Entry 5FHS (X-ray diffraction, 2.70 A resolution); this record covers chains T and U of the 28 polymer chains in the assembly.

# Chain T
Protein: Probable proteasome subunit alpha type-7
From: Saccharomyces cerevisiae (strain ATCC 204508 / S288c)
Notes: EC 3.4.25.1
Reference sequence: P21242 (PSA7_YEAST); residues -3 to 284 here correspond to UniProt positions 1-288 (UniProt number = residue number + 4)
Chain sequence (288 residues; numbered -3 to 284; the number before each row is that of its first residue; numbers below 1 keep their minus sign (Met-3 is residue -3)):
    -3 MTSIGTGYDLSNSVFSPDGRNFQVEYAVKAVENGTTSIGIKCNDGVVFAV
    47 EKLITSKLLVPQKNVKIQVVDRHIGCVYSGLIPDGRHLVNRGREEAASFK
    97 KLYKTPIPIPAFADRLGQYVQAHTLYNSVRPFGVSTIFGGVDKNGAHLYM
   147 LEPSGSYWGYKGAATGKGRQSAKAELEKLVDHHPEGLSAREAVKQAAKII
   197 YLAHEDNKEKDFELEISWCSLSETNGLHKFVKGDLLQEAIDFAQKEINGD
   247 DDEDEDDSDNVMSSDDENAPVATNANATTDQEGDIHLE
Not modelled in the structure: -3 to 1, 245-284
UniProt features mapped onto this chain:
  - modified residue: Thr-2 (N-acetylthreonine)

# Chain U
Protein: Proteasome subunit alpha type-1
From: Saccharomyces cerevisiae (strain ATCC 204508 / S288c)
Notes: EC 3.4.25.1
Reference sequence: P21243 (PSA1_YEAST); residues -8 to 243 here correspond to UniProt positions 1-252 (UniProt number = residue number + 9)
Chain sequence (252 residues; row label = number of the first residue in the row; numbers below 1 keep their minus sign (Met-8 is residue -8)):
    -8 MSGAAAASAAGYDRHITIFSPEGRLYQVEYAFKATNQTNINSLAVRGKDC
    42 TVVISQKKVPDKLLDPTTVSYIFCISRTIGMVVNGPIPDARNAALRAKAE
    92 AAEFRYKYGYDMPCDVLAKRMANLSQIYTQRAYMRPLGVILTFVSVDEEL
   142 GPSIYKTDPAGYYVGYKATATGPKQQEITTNLENHFKKSKIDHINEESWE
   192 KVVEFAITHMIDALGTEFSKNDLEVGVATKDKFFTLSAENIEERLVAIAE
   242 QD
Not modelled in the structure: -8 to 1, 243

# Interface between chain T and chain U
Contacting residue pairs - 63 pairs, chain T then chain U:
  Thr2(T) - His6(U)  hydrogen bond (backbone-side chain)
  Gly3(T) - His6(U)
  Tyr4(T) - Arg5(U)
  Tyr4(T) - His6(U)
  Tyr4(T) - Tyr21(U)
  Ser9(T) - Arg126(U)
  Val10(T) - His6(U)
  Val10(T) - Gln18(U)
  Phe11(T) - Gln18(U)  hydrogen bond (backbone-side chain)
  Phe11(T) - Tyr21(U)
  Phe11(T) - Ala22(U)  hydrophobic
  Phe11(T) - Ala25(U)  hydrophobic
  Phe11(T) - Arg126(U)
  Phe11(T) - Pro127(U)
  Phe11(T) - Gly129(U)
  Ser12(T) - Tyr21(U)
  Pro13(T) - Tyr21(U)  hydrophobic
  Pro13(T) - Lys24(U)  hydrogen bond (backbone-side chain)
  Asp14(T) - Lys24(U)
  Gly15(T) - Tyr21(U)
  Gly15(T) - Ala25(U)
  Lys37(T) - Asp56(U)  salt bridge
  Gln114(T) - Arg82(U)  hydrogen bond (side chain-backbone)
  Gln114(T) - Asn83(U)
  Gln114(T) - Leu86(U)
  Gln117(T) - Pro79(U)
  Gln117(T) - Asp80(U)
  Gln117(T) - Asn83(U)  hydrogen bond
  Gln117(T) - Arg126(U)
  Thr120(T) - Arg126(U)  hydrogen bond (backbone-side chain)
  Leu121(T) - Tyr124(U)
  Leu121(T) - Arg126(U)
  Leu121(T) - Leu128(U)  hydrophobic
  Tyr122(T) - Tyr124(U)
  Tyr122(T) - Met125(U)  hydrophobic
  Ser150(T) - Pro79(U)
  Gly151(T) - Pro79(U)
  Ser152(T) - Ile78(U)
  Ser152(T) - Pro79(U)
  Tyr153(T) - Arg82(U)  hydrogen bond (backbone-side chain)
  Trp154(T) - Leu55(U)  hydrophobic
  Trp154(T) - Thr59(U)
  Trp154(T) - Val60(U)  hydrophobic
  Trp154(T) - Ser61(U)
  Trp154(T) - Tyr62(U)
  Trp154(T) - Ile78(U)  hydrophobic
  Trp154(T) - Arg82(U)
  Gly155(T) - Leu55(U)
  Gly155(T) - Asp56(U)  hydrogen bond (backbone-backbone)
  Gly155(T) - Thr59(U)  hydrogen bond (backbone-side chain)
  Tyr156(T) - Leu54(U)
  Tyr156(T) - Leu55(U)
  Tyr156(T) - Asp56(U)
  Lys157(T) - Leu54(U)  hydrogen bond (backbone-backbone)
  Lys157(T) - Leu55(U)
  Gly158(T) - Leu54(U)  hydrogen bond (backbone-backbone)
  Lys169(T) - Asp52(U)
  Lys169(T) - Leu54(U)
  Leu172(T) - Leu54(U)
  Glu173(T) - Lys53(U)  salt bridge
  Glu173(T) - Leu54(U)
  Val176(T) - Leu54(U)  hydrophobic
  Asp177(T) - Lys53(U)  salt bridge
Also at the interface, not in a pair above, chain T (32 interface residues in all): Asp110, Tyr145
Also at the interface, not in a pair above, chain U (29 interface residues in all): Pro57

# Summary
Chain T and chain U form an interface of 32 and 29 residues respectively, with 11 hydrogen bonds and 3 salt
bridges. Polar pairs include Lys37(T)-Asp56(U), Glu173(T)-Lys53(U) and Asp177(T)-Lys53(U).
Here chain T is Probable proteasome subunit alpha type-7 and chain U is Proteasome subunit alpha type-1, both
from Saccharomyces cerevisiae (strain ATCC 204508 / S288c). Entry 5FHS (Yeast 20S proteasome beta5-K33A mutant
(propeptide expressed in trans) in complex with Carfilzomib) was determined by X-ray diffraction, deposited
together with 5CZ4, 5CZ5, 5CZ6, 5CZ7, 5CZ8, 5CZ9 and 16 further entries.
